PDB entry 9GB7 | electron microscopy, 3.40 A resolution | chains M and S of the 48 polymer chains in the assembly

Chain M:
Name: gp51 - Neck valve protein
From: Clostridioides difficile
UniProt: A0A9X8WSH7 (A0A9X8WSH7_CLODI); residue numbers follow UniProt; this construct covers 1-125
Chain sequence (125 residues; numbered 1 to 125; the number before each row is that of its first residue):
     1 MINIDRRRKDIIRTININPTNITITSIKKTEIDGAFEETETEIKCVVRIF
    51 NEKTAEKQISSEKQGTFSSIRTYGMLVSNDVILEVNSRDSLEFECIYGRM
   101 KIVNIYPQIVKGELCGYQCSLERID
Unresolved in the structure: 1

Chain S:
Name: gp50 - Portal adaptor protein
From: Clostridioides difficile
UniProt: A0A9X8WSI0 (A0A9X8WSI0_CLODI); residues 1-112 here = UniProt positions 1-112
Chain sequence (112 residues; numbered 1 to 112; the number before each row is that of its first residue):
     1 MTPARDLIEKLRLLLNDKDKKSFTDEELNLFLEEADCIYCAASQGWILKS
    51 LQYENTVGEMYEYKVGQETYKSSSIKDLVSVAYQNADKFKDMCTNKKEKG
   101 SFMLGISTEFEI
Unresolved in the structure: 1-8, 112

Chain M / chain S interface:
Contacting residue pairs (21; chain M residue first):
  Ile-2(M) with Met-60(S), hydrogen bond (backbone-side chain); Tyr-63(S)
  Arg-6(M) with Val-57(S); Met-60(S), hydrogen bond (side chain-backbone); Tyr-61(S); Tyr-63(S); Ser-72(S), hydrogen bond
  Arg-7(M) with Tyr-63(S); Val-65(S); Glu-68(S), salt bridge; Tyr-70(S)
  Asp-10(M) with Tyr-63(S), hydrogen bond; Tyr-70(S)
  Thr-14(M) with Tyr-70(S), hydrogen bond
  Glu-52(M) with Gln-67(S), hydrogen bond
  Leu-76(M) with Glu-68(S)
  Gln-108(M) with Val-65(S)
  Gln-118(M) with Val-65(S), hydrogen bond (side chain-backbone); Gly-66(S); Gln-67(S), hydrogen bond (side chain-backbone); Glu-68(S)
Interface residues without a listed pair, chain M (11 interface residues in all): Asn-3, Ile-11
Interface residues without a listed pair, chain S (11 interface residues in all): Asn-55

Overview:
Chain M and chain S each contribute 11 residues to their interface, with 8 hydrogen bonds and 1 salt bridge.
Polar contacts include Arg-7(M)/Glu-68(S), Ile-2(M)/Met-60(S) and Arg-6(M)/Met-60(S).
Chain M is gp51 - Neck valve protein and chain S is gp50 - Portal adaptor protein, both from Clostridioides
difficile; the structure, Extended phiCD508 neck, was determined by electron microscopy, deposited together
with 9G8S, 9GB0, 9GB1, 9GB2 and 9GB5.
